Entry 5K5I (X-ray diffraction, 2.19 A resolution); this record covers chains A and B of the 3 polymer chains in the assembly.

Chain A:
Name: Transcriptional repressor CTCF
From: Homo sapiens
UniProtKB: P49711 (CTCF_HUMAN); numbering as in UniProt (aligned over 378-489)
Chain sequence (117 residues; row label = number of the first residue in the row):
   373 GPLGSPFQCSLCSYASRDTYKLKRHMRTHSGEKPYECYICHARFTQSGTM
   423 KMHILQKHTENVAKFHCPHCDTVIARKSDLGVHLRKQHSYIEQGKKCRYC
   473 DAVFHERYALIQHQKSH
Not modelled in the structure: 373-376
Differences from the reference sequence: expression tag (373-377)
Ion coordination: Zn2+ site 1: Cys381, Cys384, His397, His401; Zn2+ site 2: Glu408, His413, His441, Glu478; Zn2+ site 3: Cys409, Cys412, His425, His430; Zn2+ site 4: Cys439, Cys442, His455, His460; Zn2+ site 5: Cys469, Cys472, His485, His489
Reported in the primary citation:
  - binding site for the 13-nt DNA strand: Lys393
  - binding site for the 13-nt DNA strand (chain B): Tyr392
  - conformationally variable residues (side-chain flip): Tyr392, Lys393
  - specificity-determining residues: Asp451 (proposed by the authors, not directly observed)

Chain B:
Molecule: 13-nt DNA strand
Sequence (13 nucleotides; each row starts with the number of its first residue):
     1 CCCTGCTGGCACC

Chain A / chain B interface:
Residue-residue contacts (10; chain A residue first):
  Asp390(A) with DC1(B), hydrogen bond to the base
  Tyr392(A) with DC1(B), stacking on the base; DC2(B), base contact
  Arg396(A) with DC2(B), base contact
  Ser419(A) with DC2(B), phosphate contact
  Lys423(A) with DC3(B), salt bridge to the phosphate
  Lys449(A) with DG5(B), salt bridge to the phosphate
  Ser450(A) with DC6(B), base contact
  Arg457(A) with DC6(B), salt bridge to the phosphate; DT7(B), salt bridge to the phosphate
Interface residues without a listed pair, chain A (11 interface residues in all): Lys393, Asp451, Val454
Interface residues without a listed pair, chain B (7 interface residues in all): DG8

Summary:
Chain A and chain B form an interface of 11 and 7 residues respectively; the contacts include 1 hydrogen bond,
4 salt bridges and 1 aromatic stacking contact. Polar pairs include Asp390(A)-DC1(B), Lys423(A)-DC3(B) and
Lys449(A)-DG5(B). From the paper: a binding site for the 13-nt DNA strand at Lys393(A); a binding site for the
13-nt DNA strand (chain B) at Tyr392(A).
Chain A is Transcriptional repressor CTCF (Homo sapiens) and chain B is a 13-nt DNA strand; the structure,
Homo sapiens CCCTC-binding factor (CTCF) ZnF5-8 and DNA complex structure in space group P65, was determined
by X-ray diffraction together with 5K5H, 5K5J, 5K5L, 5KKQ, 5T00, 5T0U and 5UND from the same study.
